Entry 1GJW (X-ray diffraction, 2.10 A resolution); this record covers chain A.

== Chain A ==
Protein: Maltodextrin glycosyltransferase
From: Thermotoga maritima
UniProt: O33838 (O33838); residue numbers follow UniProt; this construct covers 1-637
Sequence (637 residues; row label = number of the first residue in the row):
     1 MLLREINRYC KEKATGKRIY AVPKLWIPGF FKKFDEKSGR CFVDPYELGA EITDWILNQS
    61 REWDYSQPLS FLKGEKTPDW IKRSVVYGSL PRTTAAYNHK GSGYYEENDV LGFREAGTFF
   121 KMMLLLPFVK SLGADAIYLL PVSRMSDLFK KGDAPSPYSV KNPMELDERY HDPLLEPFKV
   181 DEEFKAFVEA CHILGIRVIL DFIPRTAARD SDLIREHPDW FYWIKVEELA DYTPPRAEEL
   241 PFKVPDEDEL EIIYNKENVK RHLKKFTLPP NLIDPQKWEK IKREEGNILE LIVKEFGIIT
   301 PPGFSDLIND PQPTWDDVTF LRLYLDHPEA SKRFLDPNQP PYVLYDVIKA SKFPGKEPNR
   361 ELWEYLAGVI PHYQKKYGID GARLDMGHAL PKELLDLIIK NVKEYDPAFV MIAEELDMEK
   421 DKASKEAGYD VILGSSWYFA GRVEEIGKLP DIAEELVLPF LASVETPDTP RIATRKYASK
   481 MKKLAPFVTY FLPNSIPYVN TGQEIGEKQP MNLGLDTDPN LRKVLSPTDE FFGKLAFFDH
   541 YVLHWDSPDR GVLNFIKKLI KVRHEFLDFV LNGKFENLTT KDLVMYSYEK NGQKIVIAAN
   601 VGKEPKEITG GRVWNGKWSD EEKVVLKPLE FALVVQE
Not modelled in the structure: 637
Small-molecule neighbours: alpha-D-glucopyranose (GLC): G387, H388, L395, A413, E414, E415, K420, A423, S424, A427, Y429

== In short ==
Ligands of chain A: alpha-D-glucopyranose.
Chain A is Maltodextrin glycosyltransferase (Thermotoga maritima); the structure, Thermotoga maritima
maltosyltransferase complex with maltose, was determined by X-ray diffraction.
